PDB entry 5ONR | X-ray diffraction, 1.39 A resolution | chains A and B

# Chain A
Protein: Thermolysin
Source organism: Bacillus thermoproteolyticus
Notes: EC 3.4.24.27
UniProtKB: P00800 (THER_BACTH); residues 1-316 here correspond to UniProt positions 233-548 (UniProt number = residue number + 232)
Sequence (316 residues; each row starts with the number of its first residue):
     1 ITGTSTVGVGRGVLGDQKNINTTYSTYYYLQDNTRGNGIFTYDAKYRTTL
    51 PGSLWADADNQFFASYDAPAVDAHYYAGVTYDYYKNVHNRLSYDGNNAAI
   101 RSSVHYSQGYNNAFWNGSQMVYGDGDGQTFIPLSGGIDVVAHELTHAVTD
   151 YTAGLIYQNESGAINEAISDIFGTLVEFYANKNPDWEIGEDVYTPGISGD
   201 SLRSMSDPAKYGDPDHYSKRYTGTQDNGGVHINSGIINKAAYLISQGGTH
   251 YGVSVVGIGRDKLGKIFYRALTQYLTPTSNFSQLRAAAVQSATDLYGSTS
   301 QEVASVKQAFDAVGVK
Bound ions: Ca2+ site 1: D57, D59, Q61; Ca2+ site 2: D138, E177, D185, E187, E190; Zn2+: H142, H146, E166; Ca2+ site 3: E177, N183, D185, E190; Ca2+ site 4: Y193, T194, I197, D200

# Chain B
Protein: Amyloid-beta A4 protein
Sequence (3 residues; numbered 31 to 33; the number before each row is that of its first residue):
    31 IIG

# Interface between chain A and chain B
Contacting residue pairs (18):
  N111(A) - I32(B)
  N112(A) - I31(B)  hydrogen bond (side chain-backbone)
  N112(A) - I32(B)  hydrogen bond (side chain-backbone)
  N112(A) - G33(B)
  A113(A) - I31(B)  hydrogen bond (backbone-backbone)
  F130(A) - I32(B)  hydrophobic
  L133(A) - I31(B)  hydrophobic
  H142(A) - I31(B)
  E143(A) - I31(B)  hydrogen bond (side chain-backbone)
  I188(A) - I31(B)  hydrophobic
  L202(A) - I31(B)  hydrophobic
  L202(A) - I32(B)  hydrophobic
  R203(A) - I31(B)  hydrogen bond (side chain-backbone)
  R203(A) - I32(B)
  D226(A) - G33(B)
  H231(A) - I31(B)
  H231(A) - I32(B)
  H231(A) - G33(B)  hydrogen bond (side chain-backbone)
Other interface residues (no listed pair), chain A (15 interface residues in all): V139, E166, D170

# Summary
15 residues of chain A face 3 of chain B across their interface; the contacts include 6 hydrogen bonds. Polar
contacts include N112(A)-I31(B), N112(A)-I32(B) and E143(A)-I31(B). The Ca2+ site 1 is built by D57(A), D59(A)
and Q61(A).
Chain A is Thermolysin (Bacillus thermoproteolyticus) and chain B is Amyloid-beta A4 protein; the structure,
Alzheimer's Amyloid-Beta Peptide Fragment 1-40 in Complex with Thermolysin, was determined by X-ray
diffraction together with 6GHX, 5ONP and 5ONQ from the same study.
